7PFE - chains b and J of the 11 polymer chains in the assembly; structure by electron microscopy, 4.40 A resolution (low resolution: residue-level contacts below are approximate; hydrogen-bond / salt-bridge calls are withheld).

[Chain b]
Molecule: Histone H4
Source organism: Homo sapiens
UniProt: P62805 (H4_HUMAN); residues 0-102 here correspond to UniProt positions 1-103 (UniProt number = residue number + 1)
Chain sequence (103 residues; row label = number of the first residue in the row; numbering starts at 0):
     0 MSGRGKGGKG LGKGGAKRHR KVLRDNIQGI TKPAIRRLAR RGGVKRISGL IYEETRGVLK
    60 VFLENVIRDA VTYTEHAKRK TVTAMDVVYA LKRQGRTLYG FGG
Disordered / not traced: 0-19
Swiss-Prot annotation at these positions:
  - DNA-binding region: Lys16 to Lys20
  - modified residue: Ser1 (N-acetylserine), Arg3 (Asymmetric dimethylarginine), Lys5 (N6-(2-hydroxyisobutyryl)lysine), Lys8 (N6-(2-hydroxyisobutyryl)lysine), Lys12 (N6-(2-hydroxyisobutyryl)lysine), Lys16 (N6-(2-hydroxyisobutyryl)lysine), Lys20 (N6,N6,N6-trimethyllysine), Lys31 (N6-(2-hydroxyisobutyryl)lysine), Lys44 (N6-(2-hydroxyisobutyryl)lysine), Ser47 (Phosphoserine), Tyr51 (Phosphotyrosine), Lys59 (N6-(2-hydroxyisobutyryl)lysine), Lys77 (N6-(2-hydroxyisobutyryl)lysine), Lys79 (N6-(2-hydroxyisobutyryl)lysine), Thr80 (Phosphothreonine), Tyr88 (Phosphotyrosine), Lys91 (N6-(2-hydroxyisobutyryl)lysine)
  - cross-link (Glycyl lysine isopeptide (Lys-Gly)): Lys12 (interchain with G-Cter in SUMO2), Lys20 (interchain with G-Cter in SUMO2), Lys31 (interchain with G-Cter in SUMO2), Lys59 (interchain with G-Cter in SUMO2), Lys79 (interchain with G-Cter in SUMO2), Lys91 (interchain with G-Cter in SUMO2)

[Chain J]
Molecule: 177-nt DNA strand
Source organism: synthetic construct
Sequence (177 nucleotides; each row starts with the number of its first residue):
   405 CTTAATACTT ACATGACAGG ATGTATATAT CTGACACGTG CCTGGAGACT AGGGAGTAAT
   465 CCCCTTGGCG GTTAAAACGC GGGGGACAGC GCGTACGTGC GTTTAAGCGG TGCTAGAGCT
   525 GTCTACGACC AATTGAGCGG CCTCGGCACC GGGATTCTCC AGTATGGCGG CCAGTGC

[Chain b / chain J interface]
Contacting residue pairs (14):
  Arg35(b) with DG501(J)
  Arg39(b) with DT502(J)
  Arg45(b) with DC500(J); DG501(J)
  Ile46(b) with DC500(J); DG501(J)
  Ser47(b) with DC500(J)
  Gly48(b) with DC500(J)
  Arg78(b) with DA521(J)
  Lys79(b) with DA519(J); DG520(J); DA521(J)
  Thr80(b) with DG520(J); DA521(J)
Interface residues without a listed pair, chain b (10 interface residues in all): Leu49
Interface residues without a listed pair, chain J (8 interface residues in all): DA499, DG522

[Summary]
Chain b and chain J form an interface of 10 and 8 residues respectively. Curated annotation (UniProt) lists a
DNA-binding region on chain b.
Chain b is Histone H4 (Homo sapiens) and chain J is a 177-nt DNA strand (synthetic construct); the structure,
Nucleosome 2 of the 4x197 nucleosome array containing H1, was determined by electron microscopy together with
7PET, 7PEU, 7PEV, 7PEW, 7PEX, 7PEY and 16 further entries from the same study.
